PDB entry 1YPJ | X-ray diffraction, 1.78 A resolution | chains L and H of the 3 polymer chains in the assembly

Chain L:
Molecule: Thrombin light chain
Organism: Homo sapiens
Notes: EC 3.4.21.5
UniProtKB: P00734 (THRB_HUMAN); residues 1-14 here correspond to UniProt positions 336-349 (UniProt number = residue number + 335)
Sequence (27 residues; row label = number of the first residue in the row; a row labelled like 14A-14K holds insertion residues (14A, then the next letters in order)):
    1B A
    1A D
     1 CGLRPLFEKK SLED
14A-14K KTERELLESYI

Chain H:
Molecule: Thrombin heavy chain
Organism: Homo sapiens
Notes: EC 3.4.21.5
UniProtKB: P00734 (THRB_HUMAN); the construct lacks a stretch of the UniProt sequence and is renumbered around it, so the offset changes along the chain: 16-36 = UniProt 364-384; 37-60 = UniProt 386-409; 61-77 = UniProt 419-435; 78-97 = UniProt 437-456; 7 more segments
Sequence (257 residues; numbered 16 to 245 plus 29 insertion-coded residues; 2 numbers in that range are skipped by the numbering (no residue carries them; nothing is unmodelled there); the number before each row is that of its first residue; a row labelled like 60A-60I holds insertion residues (60A, then the next letters in order)):
    16 IVEGSDAEIG MSPWQVMLFR K
   36A S
    37 PQELLCGASL ISDRWVLTAA HCLL
60A-60I YPPWDKNFT
    61 ENDLLVRIGK HSRTRYE
   77A R
    78 NIEKISMLEK IYIHPRYNWR
   97A E
    98 NLDRDIALMK LKKPVAFSDY IHPVCLPDRE TA
129A-129C ASL
   130 LQAGYKGRVT GWGNLKETW
148A-148F TANVGK
   150 GQPSVLQVVN LPIVERPVCK DSTRIRITDN MFCAG
  184A Y
   185 KP
186A-186D DEGK
   187 RGDACEGDSG GPFVMKSP
204A-204B FN
   205 NRWYQMGIVS WGE
   219 GCD
  221A R
   222 DGKYGFYTHV FRLKKWIQKV IDQF
Unresolved in the structure: 148A-148F
Disulfides: Cys42-Cys58, Cys168-Cys182, Cys191-Cys220
Residues lining bound ligands: UIB ((1r,3as,4r,8as,8br)-4-{5-(phenyl[1,3]dioxol-5-ylmethyl)-4-ethyl-2,3,3-trimethyl-6-oxo-octahydro-pyrrolo[3,4-c]pyrrol-1-yl}-benzamidine): His57, Tyr60A, Trp60D, Trp96, Glu97A, Asn98, Leu99, Ile174, Asp189, Ala190, Cys191, Glu192, Ser195, Val213, Ser214, Trp215, Gly216, Glu217, Gly219, Cys220, Gly226
UniProt features mapped onto this chain:
  - region: Ala183 to Val200 (High affinity receptor-binding region which is also known as the TP508 peptide)
  - active site (Charge relay system): His57, Asp102, Ser195
  - glycosylation: Asn60G (N-linked (GlcNAc...) (complex) asparagine)

How chain L and chain H interact:
Contacting residue pairs - 58 pairs, chain L then chain H:
  Cys1(L) with Pro120(H); Val121(H); Cys122(H), disulfide; Arg206(H), hydrogen bond (backbone-side chain)
  Asp1A(L) with His119(H), salt bridge; Arg206(H)
  Ala1B(L) with Arg206(H), hydrogen bond (backbone-side chain)
  Gly2(L) with Trp29(H); Pro120(H), hydrogen bond (backbone-backbone); Cys122(H); Arg206(H); Trp207(H), hydrogen bond (backbone-backbone)
  Leu3(L) with His119(H), hydrogen bond (backbone-side chain); Asn205(H); Arg206(H)
  Arg4(L) with Gly25(H); Met26(H), hydrogen bond (side chain-backbone); Pro28(H); Trp29(H); Arg137(H); Trp207(H)
  Pro5(L) with Ser115(H); Asp116(H); His119(H)
  Leu6(L) with Asp116(H); Tyr117(H), hydrophobic
  Phe7(L) with Glu23(H); Ile24(H); Gly25(H); Met26(H), hydrophobic
  Glu8(L) with Lys202(H), salt bridge; Asn205(H); Trp207(H), hydrogen bond
  Asp14(L) with Glu23(H); Met26(H); Arg137(H), salt bridge
  Lys14A(L) with Glu23(H), hydrogen bond (backbone-side chain)
  Thr14B(L) with Arg137(H), hydrogen bond; Asn159(H), hydrogen bond
  Glu14C(L) with Arg137(H); Lys202(H), salt bridge
  Glu14E(L) with Lys135(H), salt bridge; Asn159(H), hydrogen bond; Tyr184A(H), hydrogen bond; Lys186D(H), salt bridge
  Leu14F(L) with Lys135(H); Gly136(H); Asn159(H); Trp207(H), hydrophobic
  Leu14G(L) with Pro204(H), hydrophobic
  Ser14I(L) with Gly133(H); Tyr134(H); Lys135(H), hydrogen bond (side chain-backbone)
  Tyr14J(L) with Tyr134(H), hydrophobic; Lys135(H), hydrogen bond (side chain-backbone); Met201(H); Lys202(H), hydrogen bond (side chain-backbone)
  Ile14K(L) with Tyr134(H)
Cross-chain cystine bridges: Cys1(L)-Cys122(H)

In short:
Chain L and chain H form an interface of 20 and 27 residues respectively; the contacts include 1 disulfide
bond, 15 hydrogen bonds and 6 salt bridges. Polar pairs include Asp1A(L)-His119(H), Glu8(L)-Lys202(H) and
Glu14E(L)-Lys135(H). Bound to chain H: compound UIB.
Here chain L is Thrombin light chain and chain H is Thrombin heavy chain, both from Homo sapiens. Entry 1YPJ
(Thrombin Inhibitor Complex) was determined by X-ray diffraction, deposited together with 1YPE, 1YPG and 1YPK.
